Entry 6QG5 (electron microscopy, 10.10 A resolution (very low resolution: no residue pairs are listed; an interface is given only as per-side residue counts)); this record covers chains A and D of the 16 polymer chains in the assembly.

[Chain A]
Protein: Translation initiation factor eIF-2B subunit alpha
Source organism: Saccharomyces cerevisiae
UniProtKB: P14741 (EI2BA_YEAST); residues 1-305 here = UniProt positions 1-305
Amino-acid sequence (305 residues; numbered 1 to 305; the number before each row is that of its first residue):
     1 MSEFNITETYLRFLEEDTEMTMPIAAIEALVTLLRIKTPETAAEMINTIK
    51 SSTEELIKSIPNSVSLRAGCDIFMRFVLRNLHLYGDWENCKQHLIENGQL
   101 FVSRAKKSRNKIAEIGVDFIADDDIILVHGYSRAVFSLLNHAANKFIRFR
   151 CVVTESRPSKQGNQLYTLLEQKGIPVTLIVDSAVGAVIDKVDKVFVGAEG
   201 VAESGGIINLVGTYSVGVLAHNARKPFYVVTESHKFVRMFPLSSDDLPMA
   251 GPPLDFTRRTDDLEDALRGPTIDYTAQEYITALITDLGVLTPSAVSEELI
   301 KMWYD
Unresolved in the structure: 1-3
Curated features (UniProtKB/Swiss-Prot):
  - modified residue: Ser-2 (N-acetylserine), Thr-291 (Phosphothreonine)

[Chain D]
Protein: Translation initiation factor eIF-2B subunit beta
Source organism: Saccharomyces cerevisiae
UniProtKB: P32502 (EI2BB_YEAST); numbering as in UniProt (aligned over 1-381)
Amino-acid sequence (381 residues; row label = number of the first residue in the row):
     1 MSSQAFTSVHPNAATSDVNVTIDTFVAKLKRRQVQGSYAIALETLQLLMR
    51 FISAARWNHVNDLIEQIRDLGNSLEKAHPTAFSCGNVIRRILAVLRDEVE
   101 EDTMSTTVTSTSVAEPLISSMFNLLQKPEQPHQNRKNSSGSSSMKTKTDY
   151 RQVAIQGIKDLIDEIKNIDEGIQQIAIDLIHDHEILLTPTPDSKTVLKFL
   201 ITARERSNRTFTVLVTEGFPNNTKNAHEFAKKLAQHNIETLVVPDSAVFA
   251 LMSRVGKVIIGTKAVFVNGGTISSNSGVSSVCECAREFRTPVFAVAGLYK
   301 LSPLYPFDVEKFVEFGGSQRILPRMDPRKRLDTVNQITDYVPPENIDIYI
   351 TNVGGFNPSFIYRIAWDNYKQIDVHLDKNKA
Unresolved in the structure: 1-9, 109-112, 129-146, 377-381

[Chain A / chain D interface]
At this resolution (10 A) residue pairs are not listed: 22 residues of chain A and 24 of chain D lie at the interface.

[Summary]
Chain A and chain D form an interface of 22 and 24 residues respectively.
Chain A is Translation initiation factor eIF-2B subunit alpha and chain D is Translation initiation factor
eIF-2B subunit beta, both from Saccharomyces cerevisiae; the structure, Structure of eIF2B-eIF2
(phosphorylated at Ser51) complex (model C), was determined by electron microscopy, deposited together with
6QG0, 6QG1, 6QG2, 6QG3 and 6QG6.
